4RIA - chains A and G of the 5 polymer chains in the assembly; structure by X-ray diffraction, 3.00 A resolution.

== Chain A ==
Molecule: Fanconi-associated nuclease 1
Organism: Homo sapiens
Notes: EC 3.1.21.-, 3.1.4.1
Reference sequence: Q9Y2M0 (FAN1_HUMAN); numbering as in UniProt; present here: 370-509, 519-1017
Amino-acid sequence (651 residues; row label = number of the first residue in the row; note: 9 numbers in that range are skipped by the numbering (no residue carries them; nothing is unmodelled there)):
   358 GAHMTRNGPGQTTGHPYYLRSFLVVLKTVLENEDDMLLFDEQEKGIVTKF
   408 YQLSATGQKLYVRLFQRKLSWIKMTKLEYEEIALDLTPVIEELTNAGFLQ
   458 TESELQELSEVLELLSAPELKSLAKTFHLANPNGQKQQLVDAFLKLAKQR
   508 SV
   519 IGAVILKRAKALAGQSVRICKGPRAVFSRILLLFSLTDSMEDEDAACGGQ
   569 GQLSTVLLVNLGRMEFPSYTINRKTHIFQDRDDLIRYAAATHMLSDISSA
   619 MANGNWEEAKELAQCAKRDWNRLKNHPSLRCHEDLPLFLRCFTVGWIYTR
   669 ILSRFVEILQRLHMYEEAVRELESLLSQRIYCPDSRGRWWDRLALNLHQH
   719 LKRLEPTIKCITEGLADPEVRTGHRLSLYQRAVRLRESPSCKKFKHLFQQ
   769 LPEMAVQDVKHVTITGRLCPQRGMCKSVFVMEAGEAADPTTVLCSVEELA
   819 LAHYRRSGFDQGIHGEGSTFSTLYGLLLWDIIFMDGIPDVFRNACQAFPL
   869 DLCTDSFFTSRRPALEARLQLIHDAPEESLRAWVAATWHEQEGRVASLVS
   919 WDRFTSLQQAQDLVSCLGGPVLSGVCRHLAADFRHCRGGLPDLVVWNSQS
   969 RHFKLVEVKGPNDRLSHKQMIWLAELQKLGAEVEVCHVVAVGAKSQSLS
Unresolved in the structure: 358-369, 788-795, 800-809, 1010-1017
Differences from the reference sequence: expression tag (358-369); engineered mutation Ala487 (Val in Q9Y2M0)
UniProt features mapped onto this chain:
  - binding site (Mn(2+)): Glu834, Asp960, Glu975, Val976
  - natural variant: Cys871 (C871R: In KMIN), Gln929 (Q929P: In KMIN), Gly937 (G937D: In KMIN), Asp960 (D960N: In KMIN)
  - mutagenesis: Leu477 (L477P: Still localized to sites of DNA damage but the strength of the signal is diminished), Arg706 (R706A: Strongly reduced affinity for sites that have a 5'-terminal phosphate anchor at a flap of 1 nucleotide; when associated with A-952), Gln864 (Q864A: Loss of nuclease activity; when associated with A-960; A-975 and A-977), Arg952 (R952A: Strongly reduced affinity for sites that have a 5'-terminal phosphate anchor at a flap of 1 nucleotide; when associated with A-706), Asp960 (D960A: Loss of nuclease activity. Loss of nuclease activity; when associated with A-864; A-975 and A-977), Glu975 (E975A: Loss of nuclease activity; when associated with A-864; A-960 and A-977), Lys977 (K977A: Loss of nuclease activity; when associated with A-864; A-960 and A-975), Asp981 to Arg982 (Loss of nuclease activity)
From the paper describing this entry:
  - mutagenesis - R706A/R952A (210 nM Kd): decreased binding to 5'pT1/3'T8

== Chain G ==
Molecule: 14-nt DNA strand
Sequence (14 nucleotides; row label = number of the first residue in the row):
     1 TTTTTTGAGGCGTG
Unresolved in the structure: 1-7

== Chain A / chain G interface ==
Residue-residue contacts (12; chain A residue first):
  Arg679(A) - DG14(G)  salt bridge to the phosphate
  His681(A) - DG14(G)  salt bridge to the phosphate
  Arg710(A) - DT13(G)  salt bridge to the phosphate
  Leu713(A) - DG12(G)  phosphate contact
  Leu713(A) - DT13(G)  phosphate contact
  Gln717(A) - DG12(G)  sugar contact
  His718(A) - DG12(G)  phosphate contact
  His718(A) - DT13(G)  salt bridge to the phosphate
  Arg749(A) - DG12(G)  salt bridge to the phosphate
  Arg752(A) - DC11(G)  salt bridge to the phosphate
  Arg982(A) - DC11(G)  base contact
  Arg982(A) - DG12(G)  hydrogen bond to the base
Also at the interface, not in a pair above, chain A (11 interface residues in all): Gln678, Tyr683

== Overview ==
11 residues of chain A face 4 of chain G across their interface; the contacts include 1 hydrogen bond and 6
salt bridges. Polar pairs include Arg982(A)-DG12(G), Arg679(A)-DG14(G) and His681(A)-DG14(G). From UniProt: 4
Mn2+-binding residues and 9 mutagenesis sites on chain A. From the paper: R706A/R952A of chain A reduce
binding to 5'pT1/3'T8.
Here chain A is Fanconi-associated nuclease 1 (Homo sapiens) and chain G is a 14-nt DNA strand. Entry 4RIA
(FAN1 Nuclease bound to 5' phosphorylated nicked DNA) was determined by X-ray diffraction together with 4RI9,
4RI8, 4RIB, 4RIC and 4RID from the same study.
